Entry 7MEP (electron microscopy, 3.50 A resolution); this record covers chains J and C of the 14 polymer chains in the assembly.

[Chain J]
Name: RM19R mAb Light chain
Source organism: Macaca mulatta
Chain sequence (107 residues; row label = number of the first residue in the row):
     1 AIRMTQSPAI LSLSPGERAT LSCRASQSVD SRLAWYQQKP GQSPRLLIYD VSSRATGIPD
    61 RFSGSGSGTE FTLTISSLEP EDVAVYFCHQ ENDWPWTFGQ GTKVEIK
Unresolved in the structure: 1-2, 107
Disulfides: Cys23-Cys88
Ligand contacts: N-acetylglucosamine (NAG; 2-acetamido-2-deoxy-beta-D-glucopyranose): Ala55, Thr56, Gly57

[Chain C]
Name: BG505 SOSIPv5.2(7S) - gp120
Source organism: Human immunodeficiency virus
Chain sequence (666 residues; each row starts with the number of its first residue; note: 13 numbers in that range are skipped by the numbering (no residue carries them; nothing is unmodelled there); a row labelled like 185A-185J holds insertion residues (185A, then the next letters in order); numbers below 1 keep their minus sign (Met-1 is residue -1)):
    -1 MKRGLCCVLL LCGAVFVSPS QEIHARFRRG ARAENLWVTV YYGVPVWKDA ETTLFCASDA
    59 KAYETKKHNV WATHCCVPTD PNPQEIHLEN VTEEFNMWKN NMVEQMHTDI ISLWDQSLKP
   119 CVKLTPLCVT LQCTNVTNNI TDD
   150 MRGELKNCSF NMTTELRDKK QKVYSLFYRL DVVQIN
185A-185J ENQGNRSNNS
   188 NKEYRLINCN TSAITQACPK VSFEPIPIHY CAPAGFAILK CKDKKFNGTG PCTNVSTVQC
   248 THGIKPVVST QLLLNGSLAE EEVIIRSENI TNNAKNILVQ LNESVQINCT RPNNNTVKSI
   308 RI
   312 GPGQWFYYTG DI
  323A I
   324 GDIRQAHCNV SKATWNETLG KVVKQLRKHF GNNTIIRFAN SSGGDLEVTT HSFNCGGEFF
   384 YCNTSGLFNS TWIS
   399 NTSVQGSNST GSNDSITLPC RIKQIINMWQ RIGQAMYAPP IQGVIRCVSN ITGLILTRDG
   459 GSTNSTTETF RPGGGDMRDN WRSELYKYKV VKIEPLGVAP TRCKRRVVGR RRRRRAVGIG
   519 AVSLGFLGAA GSTMGAASMT LTVQARNLLS GIVQQQSNLL RAPECQQHLL KDTHWGIKQL
   579 QARVLAVEHY LRDQQLLGIW GCSGKLICCT NVPWNSSWSN RNLSEIWDNM TWLQWDKEIS
   639 NYTQIIYGLL EESQNQQEKN EQDLLELD
Unresolved in the structure: -1 to 32, 58-64, 185A-185J, 399-410, 505-666
Disulfides: Cys54-Cys73, Cys119-Cys205, Cys126-Cys196, Cys131-Cys157, Cys218-Cys247, Cys228-Cys239, Cys296-Cys331, Cys378-Cys445, Cys385-Cys418
Covalent attachments: N-acetylglucosamine (NAG) linked to Asn88, Asn133, Asn156, Asn160, Asn197, Asn234, Asn241, Asn262, Asn276, Asn289, Asn295, Asn301, Asn332, Asn339, Asn355, Asn363, Asn386, Asn392, Asn448

[How chain J and chain C interact]
Residue-residue contacts (12):
  Asp30(J) with Arg504(C), salt bridge
  Ser31(J) with Asn33(C)
  Arg32(J) with Trp35(C); Arg500(C), hydrogen bond (side chain-backbone); Lys502(C)
  Tyr49(J) with Arg500(C)
  Asp50(J) with Asn33(C), hydrogen bond; Arg500(C), salt bridge
  Val51(J) with Asn33(C)
  Ser52(J) with Asn33(C)
  Ser53(J) with Asn33(C), hydrogen bond (side chain-backbone)
  Asn92(J) with Arg504(C), hydrogen bond (backbone-side chain)
Interface residues without a listed pair, chain C (6 interface residues in all): Cys501

[Summary]
Chain J and chain C form an interface of 9 and 6 residues respectively; the contacts include 4 hydrogen bonds
and 2 salt bridges. Among the polar pairs are Asp30(J)-Arg504(C), Asp50(J)-Arg500(C) and Arg32(J)-Arg500(C).
Ligands of chain J: N-acetylglucosamine.
Here chain J is RM19R mAb Light chain (Macaca mulatta) and chain C is BG505 SOSIPv5.2(7S) - gp120 (Human
immunodeficiency virus). Entry 7MEP (BG505 SOSIP.v5.2(7S) in complex with the monoclonal antibodies Rh.33172
mAb.1 and RM19R) was determined by electron microscopy (same publication as 7MDT and 7MDU).
